PDB entry 4LTM | X-ray diffraction, 2.50 A resolution | chain A

[Chain A]
Name: NADH-dependent FMN reductase
Organism: EDTA-degrading bacterium BNC1
Notes: EC 1.5.1.42
Reference sequence: Q9F9T2 (Q9F9T2_9PROT); residue numbers follow UniProt; this construct covers 1-197
Amino-acid sequence (197 residues; each row starts with the number of its first residue):
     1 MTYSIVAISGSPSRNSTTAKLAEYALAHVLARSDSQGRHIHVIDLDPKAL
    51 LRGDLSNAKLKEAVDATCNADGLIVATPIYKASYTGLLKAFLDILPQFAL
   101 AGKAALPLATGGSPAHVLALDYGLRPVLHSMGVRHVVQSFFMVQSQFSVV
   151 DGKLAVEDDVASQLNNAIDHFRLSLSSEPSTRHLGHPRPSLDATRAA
Unresolved in the structure: 1, 149-153, 194-197
Differences from the reference sequence: conflict Mse-142 (Leu in Q9F9T2)
Modified / non-standard residues: Mse-1 (selenomethionine); Mse-131 (selenomethionine; parent Met); Mse-142 (selenomethionine; parent Met)
Residues lining bound ligands:
  - FMN (flavin mononucleotide), molecule 1: Ser-11, Ser-13, Asn-15, Ser-16, Thr-17, Thr-18, Ala-19, Pro-78, Ile-79, Tyr-80, Lys-81, Ala-82, Asp-93, Thr-110, Gly-111, Gly-112, Ser-113, His-116, Gln-144
  - FMN, molecule 2: Lys-81, Leu-95, Pro-96, Gln-97, Gly-112, Ser-113, His-116, Gln-144
What the authors report for this chain:
  - binding site for flavin mononucleotide: Ser-11 to Thr-18, Pro-78 to Gly-86, Gln-97, Gly-112, Ser-113
  - conformationally variable residues (order/disorder transition): Gly-112 to Pro-114
  - binding site for flavin mononucleotide: Gly-111 (by similarity / conservation)
  - self-association interface (contacts with another copy of this molecule); pairs are residue here / residue on that copy: Tyr-80/Lys-89, Lys-81/Leu-95, Ala-82/Tyr-122 (hydrogen bond), Gly-86/Asp-93, Lys-89/Tyr-84, Ser-83, Tyr-84
  - catalytic residues: Gly-112 (proposed by the authors, not directly observed)

[Summary]
Bound to chain A: flavin mononucleotide. From the paper: the catalytic residue Gly-112; a binding site for
flavin mononucleotide at Ser-11, Pro-78 and Gln-97 among others.
Chain A is NADH-dependent FMN reductase (EDTA-degrading bacterium BNC1); the structure, Crystal structures of
NADH:FMN oxidoreductase (EMOB) - FMN complex, was determined by X-ray diffraction together with 4LTD and 4LTN
from the same study.
